Entry 8Y45 (electron microscopy, 3.45 A resolution); this record covers chains B and D of the 5 polymer chains in the assembly.

Chain B:
Name: Guanine nucleotide-binding protein G(I)/G(S)/G(T) subunit beta-1
Organism: Homo sapiens
UniProt: P62873 (GBB1_HUMAN); residue numbers follow UniProt; this construct covers 2-340
Sequence (358 residues; numbered -17 to 340; the number before each row is that of its first residue; numbers below 1 keep their minus sign (Met-17 is residue -17)):
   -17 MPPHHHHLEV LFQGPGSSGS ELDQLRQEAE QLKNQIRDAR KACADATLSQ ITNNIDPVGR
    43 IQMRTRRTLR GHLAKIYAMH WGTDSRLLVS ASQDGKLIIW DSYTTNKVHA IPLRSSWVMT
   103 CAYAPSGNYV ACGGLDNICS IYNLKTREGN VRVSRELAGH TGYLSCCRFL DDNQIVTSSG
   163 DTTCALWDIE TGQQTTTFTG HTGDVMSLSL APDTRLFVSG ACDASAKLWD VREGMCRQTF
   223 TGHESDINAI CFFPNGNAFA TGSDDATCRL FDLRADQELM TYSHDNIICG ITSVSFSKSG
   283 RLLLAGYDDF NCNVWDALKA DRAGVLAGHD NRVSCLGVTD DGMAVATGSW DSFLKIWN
Not modelled in the structure: -17 to 0
Sequence notes: initiating methionine (-17); expression tag (-16 to 1)
Curated features (UniProtKB/Swiss-Prot):
  - modified residue: Ser2 (N-acetylserine), His266 (Phosphohistidine)

Chain D:
Name: Guanine nucleotide-binding protein G(i) subunit alpha-2
Organism: Homo sapiens
UniProt: P04899 (GNAI2_HUMAN); residues 1-355 here = UniProt positions 1-355
Sequence (355 residues; row label = number of the first residue in the row):
     1 MGCTLSAEDK AAAERSKMID KNLREDGEKA AREVKLLLLG AGESGKNTIV KQMKIIHEDG
    61 YSEEECRQYR AVVYSNTIQS IMAIVKAMGN LQIDFADPSR ADDARQLFAL SCTAEEQGVL
   121 PDDLSGVIRR LWADHGVQAC FGRSREYQLN DSAAYYLNDL ERIAQSDYIP TQQDVLRTRV
   181 KTTGIVETHF TFKDLHFKMF DVGAQRSERK KWIHCFEGVT AIIFCVALSA YDLVLAEDEE
   241 MNRMHASMKL FDSICNNKWF TDTSIILFLN KKDLFEEKIT HSPLTICFPE YTGANKYDEA
   301 ASYIQSKFED LNKRKDTKEI YTHFTCSTDT KNVQFVFDAV TDVIIKNNLK DCGLF
Not modelled in the structure: 1-4, 56-183
Sequence notes: variant Leu5 (Val in P04899); conflict Asn47 (Ser in P04899), Ala204 (Gly in P04899), Ala246 (Glu in P04899), Ser327 (Ala in P04899)
Curated features (UniProtKB/Swiss-Prot):
  - region: Lys35 to Lys46, Thr48 (G1 motif), Asp174 to Thr182 (G2 motif), Phe197 to Gly203, Gln205, Arg206 (G3 motif), Ile266 to Asp273 (G4 motif), Thr325, Cys326, Thr328 to Thr330 (G5 motif)
  - binding site (GTP): Leu176 to Thr182, Asp201 to Gly203, Gln205, Asn270 to Asp273
  - binding site (Mg(2+)): Thr182
  - modified residue: Arg179 (ADP-ribosylarginine), Gln205 (Deamidated glutamine), Cys352 (ADP-ribosylcysteine)
  - lipidation: Gly2 (N-myristoyl glycine), Cys3 (S-palmitoyl cysteine)

Chain B / chain D interface:
Pairs across the interface (25; chain B residue first):
  Gly53(B) - Leu23(D)
  Leu55(B) - Gly27(D)
  Lys57(B) - Glu217(D)  salt bridge
  Tyr59(B) - His214(D)  hydrogen bond (side chain-backbone)
  Gln75(B) - Cys215(D)
  Ile80(B) - Leu23(D)  hydrophobic
  Asn88(B) - Ala12(D)
  Lys89(B) - Ser16(D)
  Lys89(B) - Ile19(D)
  Val90(B) - Arg15(D)  hydrogen bond (backbone-side chain)
  Val90(B) - Ile19(D)
  His91(B) - Arg15(D)
  Ala92(B) - Ile19(D)  hydrophobic
  Trp99(B) - Ile185(D)
  Trp99(B) - Phe200(D)  hydrophobic
  Trp99(B) - Cys215(D)
  Leu117(B) - Gln205(D)  hydrogen bond (backbone-side chain)
  Leu117(B) - Trp212(D)  hydrophobic
  Leu117(B) - Cys215(D)  hydrophobic
  Asn119(B) - Gly184(D)  hydrogen bond (side chain-backbone)
  Asp186(B) - Ser207(D)
  Asp186(B) - Glu208(D)  hydrogen bond (side chain-backbone)
  Met188(B) - Lys211(D)  hydrogen bond
  Cys204(B) - Glu208(D)  hydrogen bond
  Trp332(B) - Glu217(D)
Also at the interface, not in a pair above, chain B (23 interface residues in all): Lys78, Met101, Tyr145, Asp228, Asn230
Also at the interface, not in a pair above, chain D (23 interface residues in all): Ala13, Asp20, Asp26, Lys210, Phe216, Trp259

Summary:
The chain B/chain D interface involves 23 residues from each chain; the contacts include 7 hydrogen bonds and
1 salt bridge. Polar contacts include Lys57(B)-Glu217(D), Tyr59(B)-His214(D) and Val90(B)-Arg15(D). UniProt
lists 15 GTP-binding residues and Mg2+-binding residue Thr182(D) on chain D.
Here chain B is Guanine nucleotide-binding protein G(I)/G(S)/G(T) subunit beta-1 and chain D is Guanine
nucleotide-binding protein G(i) subunit alpha-2, both from Homo sapiens. Entry 8Y45 (Cryo-EM structure of
opioid receptor with biased agonist) was determined by electron microscopy.
